4J40 - chains A and B; structure by X-ray diffraction, 2.99 A resolution.

== Chain A (and B) ==
Protein: FimX
Organism: Pseudomonas aeruginosa
Notes: EC 3.1.4.52; fragment: GGDEF and EAL domains:; chain B of this document is another copy of the same molecule, construct and numbering; everything in this record applies to it too
UniProt: Q9HUK6 (Q9HUK6_PSEAE); residue numbers follow UniProt; this construct covers 260-691
Chain sequence (437 residues; numbered 255 to 691; the number before each row is that of its first residue):
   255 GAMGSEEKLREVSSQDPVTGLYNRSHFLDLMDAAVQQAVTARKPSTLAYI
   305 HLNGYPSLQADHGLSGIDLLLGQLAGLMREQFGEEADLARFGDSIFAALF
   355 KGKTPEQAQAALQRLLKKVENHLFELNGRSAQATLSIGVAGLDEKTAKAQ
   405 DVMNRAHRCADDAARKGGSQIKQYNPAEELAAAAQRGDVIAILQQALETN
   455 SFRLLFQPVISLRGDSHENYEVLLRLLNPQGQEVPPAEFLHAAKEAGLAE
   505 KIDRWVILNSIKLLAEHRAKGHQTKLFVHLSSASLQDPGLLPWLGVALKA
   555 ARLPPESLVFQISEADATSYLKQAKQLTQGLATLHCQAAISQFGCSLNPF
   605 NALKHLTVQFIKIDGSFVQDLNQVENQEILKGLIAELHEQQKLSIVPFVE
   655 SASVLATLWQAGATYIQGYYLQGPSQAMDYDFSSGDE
Disordered / not traced: 255-436, 688-691
Construct notes: expression tag (255-259)
Reported in the primary citation:
  - conformationally variable residues (side-chain flip): Y673
  - self-association interface (contacts with another copy of this molecule): E492

== How chain A and chain B interact ==
Contacting residue pairs (76; chain A residue first):
  A437(A) - S679(B)
  A438(A) - Q676(B)
  A438(A) - S679(B)
  Q439(A) - Y673(B)
  Q439(A) - Q676(B)
  Q439(A) - G677(B)  hydrogen bond (backbone-backbone)
  R440(A) - Y673(B)
  R440(A) - Y674(B)  hydrogen bond (side chain-backbone)
  R440(A) - L675(B)
  R440(A) - Q676(B)
  G441(A) - Y673(B)  hydrogen bond (backbone-backbone)
  G441(A) - Y674(B)  hydrogen bond (backbone-backbone)
  D442(A) - E654(B)
  D442(A) - S655(B)
  D442(A) - Y674(B)
  V443(A) - E654(B)  hydrogen bond (backbone-backbone)
  V443(A) - Y673(B)  hydrophobic
  I444(A) - E654(B)
  I444(A) - S655(B)
  Q461(A) - E492(B)  hydrogen bond
  N482(A) - Y673(B)  hydrogen bond
  V488(A) - Y673(B)
  P489(A) - Y673(B)
  P489(A) - P678(B)
  A491(A) - F652(B)
  E492(A) - Q461(B)
  E492(A) - F652(B)
  E492(A) - E654(B)
  E492(A) - G672(B)
  E492(A) - Y673(B)  hydrogen bond (side chain-backbone)
  H495(A) - G619(B)  hydrogen bond (side chain-backbone)
  H495(A) - F652(B)
  A496(A) - E654(B)
  K498(A) - Q623(B)
  K498(A) - D624(B)  hydrogen bond (backbone-backbone)
  E499(A) - V622(B)
  E499(A) - N626(B)
  E499(A) - F652(B)
  E499(A) - E654(B)
  E499(A) - V658(B)
  S536(A) - Q623(B)
  G619(A) - H495(B)  hydrogen bond (backbone-side chain)
  V622(A) - E499(B)
  Q623(A) - H495(B)
  Q623(A) - K498(B)  hydrogen bond
  D624(A) - K498(B)  hydrogen bond (backbone-backbone)
  N626(A) - E499(B)
  F652(A) - A491(B)
  F652(A) - E492(B)
  F652(A) - H495(B)
  F652(A) - E499(B)
  E654(A) - D442(B)
  E654(A) - V443(B)  hydrogen bond (backbone-backbone)
  E654(A) - I444(B)
  E654(A) - E492(B)
  E654(A) - A496(B)
  E654(A) - E499(B)
  S655(A) - D442(B)
  V658(A) - E499(B)
  G672(A) - E492(B)
  Y673(A) - Q439(B)
  Y673(A) - R440(B)
  Y673(A) - G441(B)  hydrogen bond (backbone-backbone)
  Y673(A) - V443(B)  hydrophobic
  Y673(A) - N482(B)  hydrogen bond
  Y673(A) - P489(B)
  Y673(A) - E492(B)  hydrogen bond (backbone-side chain)
  Y674(A) - R440(B)  hydrogen bond (backbone-side chain)
  Y674(A) - G441(B)  hydrogen bond (backbone-backbone)
  L675(A) - R440(B)
  Q676(A) - Q439(B)  hydrogen bond (side chain-backbone)
  Q676(A) - R440(B)
  G677(A) - Q439(B)
  P678(A) - P489(B)
  S679(A) - A438(B)
  Q680(A) - A437(B)
Other interface residues (no listed pair), chain A (39 interface residues in all): G501, S620
Other interface residues (no listed pair), chain B (38 interface residues in all): V488, S620, L625, A656

== Summary ==
The interface between chain A and chain B involves 39 residues on one side and 38 on the other, with 20
hydrogen bonds. Polar pairs include R440(A)-Y674(B), Q461(A)-E492(B) and N482(A)-Y673(B). From the paper:
conformational variability at Y673(A); a self-association interface involving E492(A).
Chain A and chain B are both FimX (Pseudomonas aeruginosa); the structure, Crystal structure of the
dual-domain GGDEF-EAL module of FimX from Pseudomonas aeruginosa, was determined by X-ray diffraction,
deposited together with 3HV8, 3HV9 and 3HVA.
